Entry 2OF4 (X-ray diffraction, 2.70 A resolution); this record covers chain A.

== Chain A ==
Molecule: Proto-oncogene tyrosine-protein kinase LCK
Source organism: Homo sapiens
Notes: EC 2.7.10.2; fragment: lck kinase domain, residues 230-500
UniProtKB: P06239 (LCK_HUMAN); residues 231-501 here correspond to UniProt positions 230-500 (UniProt number = residue number - 1)
Chain sequence (271 residues; numbered 231 to 501; the number before each row is that of its first residue):
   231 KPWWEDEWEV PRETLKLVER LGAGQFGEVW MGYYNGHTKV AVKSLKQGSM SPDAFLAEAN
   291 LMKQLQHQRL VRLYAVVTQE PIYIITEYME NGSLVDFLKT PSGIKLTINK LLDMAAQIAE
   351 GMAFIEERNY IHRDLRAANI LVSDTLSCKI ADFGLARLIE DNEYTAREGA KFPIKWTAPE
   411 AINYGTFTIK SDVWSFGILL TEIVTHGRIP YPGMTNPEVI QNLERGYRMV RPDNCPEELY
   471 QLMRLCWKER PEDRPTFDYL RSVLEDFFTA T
Small-molecule neighbours: furanopyridimidine 1 (979; 5,6-diphenyl-N-(2-piperazin-1-ylethyl)furo[2,3-d]pyrimidin-4-amine): Leu251, Gly252, Val259, Ala271, Thr316, Glu317, Tyr318, Met319, Glu320, Asn321, Gly322, Ala368, Asn369, Leu371, Asp382

== Overview ==
Chain A binds furanopyridimidine 1.
Chain A is Proto-oncogene tyrosine-protein kinase LCK (Homo sapiens); the structure, crystal structure of
furanopyrimidine 1 bound to lck, was determined by X-ray diffraction together with 2OF2 from the same study.
